Entry 7C8V (X-ray diffraction, 2.15 A resolution); this record covers chains A and B.

== Chain A ==
Protein: Synthetic nanobody SR4
Source organism: synthetic construct
Notes: antibody fragment or engineered binder
Sequence (144 residues; each row starts with the number of its first residue; numbers below 1 keep their minus sign (Gly-3 is residue -3)):
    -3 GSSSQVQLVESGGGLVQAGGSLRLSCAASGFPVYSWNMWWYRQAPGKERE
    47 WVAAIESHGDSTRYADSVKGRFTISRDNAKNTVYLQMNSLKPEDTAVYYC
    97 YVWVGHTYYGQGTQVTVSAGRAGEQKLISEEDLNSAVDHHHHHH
Disordered / not traced: -3 to 0, 120-140
Disulfides: Cys22-Cys96

== Chain B ==
Protein: Spike protein S1
Source organism: Severe acute respiratory syndrome coronavirus 2
Notes: fragment: Receptor binding domain (RBD)
UniProtKB: P0DTC2 (SPIKE_SARS2); numbering as in UniProt (aligned over 330-531)
Sequence (213 residues; each row starts with the number of its first residue):
   327 AGSPNITNLCPFGEVFNATRFASVYAWNRKRISNCVADYSVLYNSASFST
   377 FKCYGVSPTKLNDLCFTNVYADSFVIRGDEVRQIAPGQTGKIADYNYKLP
   427 DDFTGCVIAWNSNNLDSKVGGNYNYLYRLFRKSNLKPFERDISTEIYQAG
   477 STPCNGVEGFNCYFPLQSYGFQPTNGVGYQPYRVVVLSFELLHAPATVCG
   527 PKKSTGTLEVLFQ
Disordered / not traced: 327-333, 528-539
Sequence notes: expression tag (327-329, 532-539)
Disulfides: Cys336-Cys361, Cys379-Cys432, Cys391-Cys525, Cys480-Cys488
Glycans and other covalent adducts: N-acetylglucosamine (NAG) linked to Asn343
Swiss-Prot annotation at these positions:
  - region: Arg403 to Asp405 (Integrin-binding motif), Asn448 to Phe456 (Immunodominant HLA epitope recognized by the CD8+)
  - glycosylation (N-linked (GlcNAc...) asparagine): Asn331 (complex), Asn343 (complex)
  - natural variant: Gly339 (G339D: In strain: Omicron/BA.1, Omicron/BA.2 and 4 more; G339H: In strain: Omicron/BA.2.75, Omicron/XBB.1.5 and 1 more), Arg346 (R346K: In strain: Mu/B.1.621; R346T: In strain: Omicron/BQ.1.1, Omicron/XBB.1.5 and 1 more), Leu368 (L368I: In strain: Omicron/XBB.1.5, Omicron/EG.5.1), Ser371 (S371F: In strain: Omicron/BA.2, Omicron/BA.2.12.1 and 6 more; S371L: In strain: Omicron/BA.1), Ser373 (S373P: In strain: Omicron/BA.1, Omicron/BA.2 and 7 more), Ser375 (S375F: In strain: Omicron/BA.1, Omicron/BA.2 and 7 more), Thr376 (T376A: In strain: Omicron/BA.2, Omicron/BA.2.12.1 and 5 more), Asp405 (D405N: In strain: Omicron/BA.2, Omicron/BA.2.12.1 and 6 more), Arg408 (R408S: In strain: Omicron/BA.2, Omicron/BA.2.12.1 and 6 more), Lys417 (K417N: In strain: Beta/B.1.351, Omicron/BA.1 and 8 more; K417T: In strain: Gamma/P.1), Asn440 (N440K: In strain: Omicron/BA.1, Omicron/BA.2 and 7 more), Lys444 (K444T: In strain: Omicron/BQ.1.1), 16 further natural variant entries in UniProt
  - mutagenesis: Asn331 (N331Q: Reduced viral infectivity), Asn343 (N343Q: Reduced viral infectivity), Leu452 (L452R: Increased resistance to neutralizing antibodies. Decreases HLA binding to NF9 epitope. Increased binding affinity to human ACE2), Tyr453 (Y453F: Decreased HLA binding to NF9 epitope. Increased binding affinity to human ACE2), Ala475 (A475V: Increased resistance to neutralizing antibodies), Val483 (V483A: Increased resistance to neutralizing antibodies), Glu484 (E484D: Increased replication in human TMEM106B overexpressing cells), Phe490 (F490L: Increased resistance to neutralizing antibodies and human covalescent sera neutralization), Gln493 (Q493N: Reduced host ACE2-binding affinity in vitro; Q493Y: Reduced host ACE2-binding affinity in vitro), Asn501 (N501T: Reduced host ACE2-binding affinity in vitro; N501Y: Increased binding affinity to human ACE2), His519 (H519P: Increased resistance to human covalescent sera neutralization)
From the paper describing this entry:
  - mutagenesis - K458A: unchanged binding to MR3
  - post-translational modification sites: Asn343 (proposed by the authors, not directly observed)

== Chain A / chain B interface ==
Contacting residue pairs (34):
  Ser31(A) - Tyr489(B)
  Ser31(A) - Gln493(B)  hydrogen bond (backbone-side chain)
  Trp32(A) - Glu484(B)
  Trp32(A) - Phe490(B)  hydrophobic
  Trp32(A) - Leu492(B)
  Trp32(A) - Gln493(B)
  Asn33(A) - Tyr453(B)  hydrogen bond
  Asn33(A) - Gln493(B)  hydrogen bond (backbone-side chain)
  Asn33(A) - Ser494(B)  hydrogen bond (side chain-backbone)
  Trp35(A) - Tyr449(B)  hydrophobic
  Trp35(A) - Ser494(B)
  Trp35(A) - Tyr495(B)
  Trp35(A) - Gly496(B)
  Tyr37(A) - Gly446(B)  hydrogen bond (side chain-backbone)
  Tyr37(A) - Gly447(B)  hydrogen bond (side chain-backbone)
  Tyr37(A) - Gln498(B)
  Glu44(A) - Val445(B)
  Arg45(A) - Val445(B)
  Trp47(A) - Gln498(B)
  Trp47(A) - Thr500(B)
  Ser53(A) - Leu455(B)
  Ser53(A) - Gln493(B)  hydrogen bond
  His54(A) - Leu455(B)
  His54(A) - Phe456(B)
  His54(A) - Tyr489(B)
  Arg59(A) - Asn501(B)  hydrogen bond
  Arg59(A) - Tyr505(B)
  Tyr97(A) - Gly446(B)
  Tyr97(A) - Tyr449(B)
  Trp99(A) - Tyr449(B)
  Trp99(A) - Leu452(B)  hydrophobic
  Trp99(A) - Leu492(B)
  Trp99(A) - Ser494(B)
  Thr103(A) - Tyr449(B)
Other interface residues (no listed pair), chain A (15 interface residues in all): Ser57
From the paper, about this interface:
  - residue pairs: Tyr37(A)-Gly447(B) (hydrogen bond)
  - epitope / paratope residues, chain A: Tyr37(A)
  - epitope / paratope residues, chain B: Gly447(B)

== In short ==
Chain A and chain B form an interface of 15 and 20 residues respectively, with 8 hydrogen bonds. Polar pairs
include Ser31(A)-Gln493(B), Asn33(A)-Tyr453(B) and Asn33(A)-Gln493(B). The authors report a hydrogen bond
between Tyr37(A) and Gly447(B). From the paper: K458A of chain B leaves binding to MR3 unchanged;
epitope/paratope residues Tyr37(A) and Gly447(B).
Chain A is Synthetic nanobody SR4 (synthetic construct) and chain B is Spike protein S1 (Severe acute
respiratory syndrome coronavirus 2); the structure, Structure of sybody SR4 in complex with the SARS-CoV-2 S
Receptor Binding domain (RBD), was determined by X-ray diffraction together with 7C8W and 7CAN from the same
study.
